Entry 3DU3 (X-ray diffraction, 2.80 A resolution); this record covers chains L and M of the 3 polymer chains in the assembly.

== Chain L ==
Name: Reaction center protein L chain
Source organism: Rhodobacter sphaeroides
UniProt: P0C0Y8 (RCEL_RHOSH); residues 1-281 here correspond to UniProt positions 2-282 (UniProt number = residue number + 1)
Amino-acid sequence (281 residues; numbered 1 to 281; the number before each row is that of its first residue):
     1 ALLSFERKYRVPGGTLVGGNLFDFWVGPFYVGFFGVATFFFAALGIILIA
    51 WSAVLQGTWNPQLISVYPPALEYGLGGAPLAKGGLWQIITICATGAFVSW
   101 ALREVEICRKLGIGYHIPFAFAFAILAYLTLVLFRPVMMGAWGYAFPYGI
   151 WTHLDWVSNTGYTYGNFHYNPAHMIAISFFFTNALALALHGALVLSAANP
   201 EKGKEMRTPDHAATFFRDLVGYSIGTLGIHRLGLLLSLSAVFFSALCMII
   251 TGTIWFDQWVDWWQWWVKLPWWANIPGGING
Sequence notes: engineered mutation Ala212 (Glu213 in P0C0Y8), Ala213 (Asp214 in P0C0Y8)
Bound ions: bacteriochlorophyll a Mg site 1 near His153 (its only coordinating residue here); bacteriochlorophyll a Mg site 2 near His173 (its only coordinating residue here); Fe ion: His190, His230 (shared with His219(M), Glu234(M), His266(M) of chain M)
Residues lining bound ligands:
  - bacteriochlorophyll a (BCL), molecule 1: Ile46, Tyr128, Leu131, Phe146, Ile150, His153, Leu154, Trp156, Val157
  - bacteriochlorophyll a (BCL), molecule 2: Phe97, Phe121, Ala124, Ile125, Ala127, Tyr128, Leu131, Trp156, Val157, Ser158, Thr160, Gly161, Tyr162, Asn166, Phe167, His168, His173, Ala176, Ile177, Phe180, Phe181, Val241, Ser244, Ala245, Cys247, Met248
  - bacteriochlorophyll a (BCL), molecule 3: Val157, Tyr162, His168, Phe181
  - bacteriochlorophyll a (BCL), molecule 4: His168, Met174, Ile177, Ser178, Phe181, Thr182, Leu185
  - bacteriopheophytin a (BPH), molecule 1: Phe41, Ala42, Gly45, Ile49, Ile89, Cys92, Ala93, Ala96, Phe97, Trp100, Glu104, Ile117, Ala120, Phe121, Phe123, Ala124, Tyr128, Phe146, Tyr148, Gly149, Ile150, His153, Phe180, Ser237, Leu238, Val241
  - bacteriopheophytin a (BPH), molecule 2: Phe181, Ala184, Leu185, Ala188, Leu189, Phe216, Leu219, Val220
  - ubiquinone-10 (U10), molecule 1: Phe29, Tyr30, Val31, Gly35, Thr38, Phe39, Trp100, Arg103
  - ubiquinone-10 (U10), molecule 2: Ser178, Phe179, Thr182, Leu189, His190, Leu193, Val194, Ala212, Ala213, Phe216, Tyr222, Ser223, Ile224, Gly225, Thr226, Ile229, Leu232, Leu236

== Chain M ==
Name: Reaction center protein M chain
Source organism: Rhodobacter sphaeroides
UniProt: P0C0Y9 (RCEM_RHOSH); residues 1-307 here correspond to UniProt positions 2-308 (UniProt number = residue number + 1)
Amino-acid sequence (314 residues; each row starts with the number of its first residue):
     1 AEYQNIFSQVQVRGPADLGMTEDVNLANRSGVGPFSTLLGWFGNAQLGPI
    51 YLGSLGVLSLFSGLMWFFTIGIWFWYQAGWNPAVFLRDLFFFSLEPPAPE
   101 YGLSFAAPLKEGGLWLIASFFMFVAVWSWWGRTYLRAQALGMGKHTAWAF
   151 LSAIWLWMVLGFIRPILMGSWSEAVPYGIFSHLDWTNNFSLVHGNLFYNP
   201 FHGLSIAFLYGSALLFAMHGATILAVSRFGGERELEQIADRGTAAERAYL
   251 FWRWTMGFNATMEGIHRWAIWMAVLVTLTGGIGILLSGTVVDNWYVWGQN
   301 HGMAPLNHHHHHHH
Unresolved in the structure: 303-314
Sequence notes: engineered mutation Tyr249 (Ala250 in P0C0Y9); expression tag (308-314)
Bound ions: bacteriochlorophyll a Mg site 1 near His182 (its only coordinating residue here); bacteriochlorophyll a Mg site 2 near His202 (its only coordinating residue here); Fe ion: His219, Glu234, His266 (shared with His190(L), His230(L) of chain L)
Residues lining bound ligands:
  - bacteriochlorophyll a (BCL), molecule 1: Trp66, Phe67, Leu89, Met122, Trp157, Leu160, Val175, Ile179, His182, Leu183, Trp185, Thr186
  - bacteriochlorophyll a (BCL), molecule 2: Trp66, Met122, Val126, Phe150, Ala153, Ile154, Leu156, Trp157, Leu160, Trp185, Thr186, Asn187, Phe189, Ser190, Asn195, Leu196, Phe197, His202, Ser205, Ile206, Leu209, Tyr210, Val276, Thr277, Gly280, Gly281, Ile284
  - bacteriochlorophyll a (BCL), molecule 3: Phe197, Gly203, Ile206, Ala207, Tyr210, Gly211, Leu214
  - bacteriopheophytin a (BPH), molecule 1: Ser59, Leu60, Gly63, Leu64, Phe67, Ala125, Val126, Trp129, Thr133, Thr146, Ala149, Phe150, Ser152, Ala153, Ala273, Val274, Thr277
  - bacteriopheophytin a (BPH), molecule 2: Tyr210, Ala213, Leu214, Ala217, Met218, Trp252, Thr255, Met256
  - speroidenone (SPN): Trp66, Phe67, Phe68, Ile70, Gly71, Phe74, Trp75, Phe85, Leu89, Phe105, Trp115, Leu116, Ser119, Phe120, Met122, Phe123, Trp157, Met158, Leu160, Gly161, Phe162, Trp171, Val175, Pro176, Tyr177, Gly178, Ile179, His182
  - ubiquinone-10 (U10): Leu214, Leu215, Met218, His219, Thr222, Ile223, Ala248, Tyr249, Trp252, Met256, Phe258, Asn259, Ala260, Thr261, Met262, Ile265, Trp268, Met272
Swiss-Prot annotation at these positions:
  - binding site ((7R,8Z)-bacteriochlorophyll b): His182, His202
  - binding site (Fe cation): His219, Glu234, His266
  - binding site (a ubiquinone): Trp252

== Chain L / chain M interface ==
Contacting residue pairs (202):
  Ala1(L) with Arg253(M), hydrogen bond (backbone-side chain)
  Leu3(L) with Arg253(M); Asn259(M)
  Phe5(L) with Arg241(M); Glu246(M); Tyr249(M), hydrophobic
  Glu6(L) with Leu250(M); Arg253(M), salt bridge; Trp254(M), hydrogen bond
  Lys8(L) with Glu246(M), salt bridge
  Tyr9(L) with Thr243(M), hydrogen bond; Glu246(M), hydrogen bond; Arg247(M); Leu250(M), hydrophobic; Trp254(M)
  Arg10(L) with Trp254(M)
  Trp25(L) with Trp254(M)
  Pro28(L) with Arg253(M); Trp254(M); Gly257(M)
  Phe29(L) with Trp254(M); Met256(M); Gly257(M)
  Tyr30(L) with Trp254(M), hydrogen bond (backbone-backbone)
  Trp100(L) with Thr255(M)
  Arg103(L) with Trp254(M), hydrogen bond (side chain-backbone); Thr255(M), hydrogen bond (side chain-backbone)
  Glu104(L) with Phe251(M); Thr255(M)
  Ile107(L) with Phe251(M), hydrophobic; Thr255(M)
  Cys108(L) with Phe251(M), hydrophobic
  Lys110(L) with Trp254(M)
  Leu111(L) with Arg247(M), hydrogen bond (backbone-side chain); Phe251(M), hydrophobic; Trp254(M), hydrophobic
  Gly112(L) with Arg228(M), hydrogen bond (backbone-side chain)
  Ile113(L) with Ala225(M); Val226(M), hydrophobic; Arg228(M); Phe251(M), hydrophobic
  Gly114(L) with Ala225(M), hydrogen bond (backbone-backbone); Arg228(M)
  His116(L) with Gln4(M), hydrogen bond (side chain-backbone); Ala221(M); Leu224(M); Ala225(M)
  Ile117(L) with Ala221(M); Thr222(M); Phe251(M), hydrophobic; Trp252(M), hydrophobic
  Trp151(L) with Phe197(M)
  Leu154(L) with Phe197(M)
  Asp155(L) with Tyr198(M)
  Tyr162(L) with Asn187(M), hydrogen bond; Leu191(M)
  Asn166(L) with Leu183(M); Asp184(M); Asn187(M)
  His168(L) with Leu183(M), hydrogen bond (side chain-backbone); Thr186(M)
  Tyr169(L) with Phe180(M); Asp184(M), hydrogen bond
  Met174(L) with Phe180(M), hydrophobic
  Phe180(L) with Leu209(M); Ala213(M), hydrophobic
  Asn183(L) with Ser212(M), hydrogen bond (side chain-backbone); Ala213(M); Phe216(M)
  Ala184(L) with Ala273(M)
  Ala186(L) with Phe216(M)
  Leu187(L) with Ser212(M); Phe216(M), hydrophobic; Ala269(M)
  Ala188(L) with Ala273(M)
  His190(L) with His219(M), hydrogen bond; Glu234(M), salt bridge; His266(M), hydrogen bond
  Gly191(L) with His266(M)
  Ala192(L) with His145(M); Thr146(M)
  Leu193(L) with Thr146(M)
  Val194(L) with Glu234(M); Leu235(M); His266(M)
  Leu195(L) with His145(M); Glu263(M); His266(M); Arg267(M)
  Ser196(L) with Met142(M); Gly143(M), hydrogen bond (backbone-backbone)
  Ala197(L) with Leu235(M), hydrophobic
  Ala198(L) with Leu235(M), hydrophobic; Ile238(M), hydrophobic
  Asn199(L) with Gly143(M); Glu263(M), hydrogen bond; Arg267(M)
  Pro200(L) with Gly141(M); Gly143(M)
  Glu201(L) with Gln138(M); Gly141(M), hydrogen bond (backbone-backbone); Met142(M); Lys144(M), salt bridge
  Met206(L) with Leu235(M); Ile238(M), hydrophobic
  Arg207(L) with Glu22(M), salt bridge; Leu140(M), hydrogen bond (side chain-backbone); Gly141(M); Met142(M); Leu235(M)
  Asp210(L) with Met20(M)
  His211(L) with Met20(M); Glu22(M), salt bridge; Leu140(M); Met142(M)
  Ala212(L) with Met142(M), hydrophobic
  Thr214(L) with Gly19(M); Met20(M), hydrogen bond (side chain-backbone); Arg29(M); Leu140(M)
  Phe215(L) with Thr133(M); Arg136(M); Ala137(M), hydrophobic; Leu140(M), hydrophobic; Met142(M), hydrophobic; Thr146(M)
  Arg217(L) with Asp17(M); Asn44(M); Gln46(M); Gly48(M); Pro49(M); Ile50(M)
  Asp218(L) with Arg29(M), salt bridge; Ile50(M); Tyr51(M), hydrogen bond (backbone-backbone); Arg132(M), hydrogen bond (backbone-side chain)
  Leu219(L) with Trp129(M); Arg132(M), hydrogen bond (backbone-side chain); Thr133(M)
  Val220(L) with Ile50(M); Trp129(M), hydrophobic
  Gly221(L) with Leu47(M); Gly48(M), hydrogen bond (backbone-backbone); Pro49(M); Ile50(M)
  Tyr222(L) with Leu39(M), hydrophobic; Asn44(M), hydrogen bond (side chain-backbone); Gln46(M); Leu47(M), hydrophobic
  Ser223(L) with Asn44(M)
  Ile224(L) with Gly43(M); Asn44(M), hydrogen bond (backbone-backbone)
  Gly225(L) with Asn44(M)
  Thr226(L) with Glu232(M), hydrogen bond (side chain-backbone)
  Leu227(L) with Asn5(M); Leu224(M), hydrophobic; Glu232(M)
  Gly228(L) with Phe42(M)
  Ile229(L) with Phe216(M)
  His230(L) with His219(M), hydrogen bond; Gly220(M); Ile223(M); Glu234(M), salt bridge
  Arg231(L) with Tyr3(M); Asn5(M), hydrogen bond (side chain-backbone); Ile6(M), hydrogen bond (side chain-backbone); Phe7(M); Ser8(M), hydrogen bond; Trp41(M); Phe42(M), hydrogen bond (side chain-backbone); Leu224(M)
  Leu232(L) with Phe42(M), hydrophobic
  Gly233(L) with Phe216(M)
  Leu234(L) with Ala217(M); Ala221(M), hydrophobic; Leu224(M), hydrophobic
  Leu235(L) with Phe42(M), hydrophobic
  Ser237(L) with Ala213(M); Ala217(M)
  Trp263(L) with Phe180(M), hydrophobic
  Trp266(L) with Leu86(M), hydrogen bond (side chain-backbone); Arg87(M), hydrogen bond (side chain-backbone)
  Val267(L) with Arg87(M); Asp88(M)
  Trp272(L) with Ala83(M); Leu86(M), hydrophobic; Arg87(M), hydrogen bond (backbone-side chain)
  Ile275(L) with Asn81(M); Ala83(M), hydrophobic; Arg87(M), hydrogen bond (backbone-side chain)
  Pro276(L) with Val84(M)
  Gly277(L) with Arg87(M), hydrogen bond (backbone-side chain); Asp88(M)
  Gly278(L) with Gln77(M); Val84(M); Asp88(M)
  Ile279(L) with Asp88(M), hydrogen bond (backbone-side chain); Phe91(M), hydrophobic; Phe92(M), hydrophobic
  Asn280(L) with Arg87(M), hydrogen bond (backbone-side chain); Asp88(M), hydrogen bond; Phe91(M)
Other interface residues (no listed pair), chain L (98 interface residues in all): Leu2, Tyr115, Ala120, Val157, Ser158, Phe181, Leu189, Lys204, Thr208, Pro209, Ala273, Gly281
Other interface residues (no listed pair), chain M (100 interface residues in all): Glu2, Val24, Ala78, Asn195, Tyr210, Leu215, Met218, Phe229, Arg233, Ala239, Ile270

== Summary ==
Chain L and chain M form an interface of 98 and 100 residues respectively, with 42 hydrogen bonds and 8 salt
bridges. Among the polar pairs are Glu6(L)-Arg253(M), Lys8(L)-Glu246(M) and His190(L)-Glu234(M).
Here chain L is Reaction center protein L chain and chain M is Reaction center protein M chain, both from
Rhodobacter sphaeroides. Entry 3DU3 (E(L212)A, D(L213)A, A(M249)Y triple mutant structure of photosynthetic
reaction center) was determined by X-ray diffraction.
